PDB entry 2VDH | X-ray diffraction, 2.30 A resolution | chains A and B of the 16 polymer chains in the assembly

== Chain A (and B) ==
Name: Ribulose bisphosphate carboxylase large chain
From: Chlamydomonas reinhardtii
Notes: EC 4.1.1.39; chain B of this document is another copy of the same molecule, construct and numbering; everything in this record applies to it too
UniProtKB: P00877 (RBL_CHLRE); residues 1-475 here = UniProt positions 1-475
Amino-acid sequence (475 residues; numbered 1 to 475; the number before each row is that of its first residue):
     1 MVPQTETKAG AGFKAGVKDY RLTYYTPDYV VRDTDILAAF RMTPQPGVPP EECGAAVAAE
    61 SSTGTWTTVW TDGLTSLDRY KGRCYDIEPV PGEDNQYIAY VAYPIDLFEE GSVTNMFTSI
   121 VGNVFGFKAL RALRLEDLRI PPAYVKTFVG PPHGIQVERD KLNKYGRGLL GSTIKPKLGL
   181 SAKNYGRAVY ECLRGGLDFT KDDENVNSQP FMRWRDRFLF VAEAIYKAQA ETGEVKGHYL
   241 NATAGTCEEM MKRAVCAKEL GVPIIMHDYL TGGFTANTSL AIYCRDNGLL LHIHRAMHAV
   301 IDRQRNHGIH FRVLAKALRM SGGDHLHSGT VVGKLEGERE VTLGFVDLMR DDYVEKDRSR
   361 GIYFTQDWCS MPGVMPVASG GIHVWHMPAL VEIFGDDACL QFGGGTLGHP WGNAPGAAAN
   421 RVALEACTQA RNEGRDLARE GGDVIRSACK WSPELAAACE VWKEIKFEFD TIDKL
Not modelled in the structure: 1-10 (chain B: 1-7)
Sequence notes: conflict P46 (Leu in P00877); engineered mutation S172 (Cys in P00877)
Modified / non-standard residues: P104, P151 (4-hydroxyproline; HYP); K201 (lysine nz-carboxylic acid; KCX); C256, C369 (s-methylcysteine; SMC)
Disulfide bonds: C449-C459
Ion coordination: Mg2+: K201, D203, E204 (together with 2-carboxyarabinitol-1,5-diphosphate)
Ligand contacts:
  - 2-carboxyarabinitol-1,5-diphosphate (CAP), molecule 1: E60, T65, W66, N123
  - 2-carboxyarabinitol-1,5-diphosphate (CAP), molecule 2: T173, K175, K177, K201, D203, E204, H294, R295, H298, H327, G329, K334, L335, S379, G380, G381, Q401, F402, G403, G404
Reported in the primary citation:
  - mutagenesis - C172S: increased catalytic activity on specificity factor
  - mutagenesis - C172S: unchanged catalytic activity on Vmax for carboxylation
  - mutagenesis - C172S (Tm change 2 degC): decreased stability
  - conformationally variable residues: L170 to I174
  - binding site for 2-carboxyarabinitol-1,5-diphosphate: T173
  - catalytic residues: K175 (citing earlier work)
  - contacts within the chain: S172-C192

== How chain A and chain B interact ==
Residue-residue contacts (264; chain A residue first):
  F13(A) with H409(B); P410(B), hydrophobic
  A15(A) with G408(B); P410(B), hydrophobic
  G16(A) with V461(B)
  V17(A) with I465(B), hydrophobic
  Q45(A) with F469(B); D470(B), hydrogen bond (side chain-backbone)
  V48(A) with F469(B), hydrophobic
  E60(A) with K177(B); K334(B), salt bridge
  S62(A) with K177(B); L178(B); N205(B)
  T63(A) with P176(B); K177(B), hydrogen bond (backbone-backbone); L178(B)
  G64(A) with K177(B)
  T65(A) with K175(B); K334(B), hydrogen bond; G404(B)
  W66(A) with G381(B); I382(B); H383(B); G404(B); G405(B); W462(B); I465(B), hydrophobic
  T67(A) with G404(B); W462(B), hydrogen bond
  T68(A) with G408(B)
  V69(A) with K175(B); L407(B)
  W70(A) with L407(B), hydrogen bond (backbone-backbone); G412(B); N413(B), hydrogen bond
  T71(A) with K175(B), hydrogen bond (side chain-backbone); P176(B); L180(B); L407(B)
  D72(A) with P176(B)
  L74(A) with N184(B)
  T75(A) with G179(B), hydrogen bond (side chain-backbone)
  Y80(A) with G179(B); F211(B)
  D106(A) with Q209(B); P210(B); F211(B)
  L107(A) with L178(B), hydrophobic; Q209(B), hydrogen bond (backbone-side chain)
  F108(A) with Q209(B); P210(B)
  E109(A) with N207(B); S208(B), hydrogen bond (side chain-backbone); Q209(B); R253(B), salt bridge
  E110(A) with P210(B); R213(B), salt bridge
  S112(A) with A244(B); G245(B), hydrogen bond (side chain-backbone)
  T114(A) with T243(B); A244(B); T271(B), hydrogen bond (side chain-backbone); G272(B)
  N115(A) with N205(B), hydrogen bond (side chain-backbone); N207(B), hydrogen bond; Q209(B)
  F117(A) with M297(B), hydrophobic
  T118(A) with E204(B); N205(B); D268(B), hydrogen bond; T271(B), hydrogen bond
  S119(A) with N205(B), hydrogen bond
  V121(A) with M297(B); V300(B)
  G122(A) with A296(B); M297(B), hydrogen bond (backbone-backbone)
  N123(A) with K177(B); E204(B), hydrogen bond; H294(B); L335(B)
  F125(A) with A299(B); V300(B), hydrophobic; R303(B), hydrogen bond (backbone-side chain)
  G126(A) with A299(B); R303(B); L335(B); E336(B), hydrogen bond (backbone-backbone)
  F127(A) with R303(B), hydrogen bond (backbone-side chain); K334(B); L335(B), hydrophobic
  K128(A) with R303(B); V331(B), hydrogen bond (side chain-backbone); V332(B); G333(B), hydrogen bond (side chain-backbone); K334(B), hydrogen bond (backbone-backbone); L335(B); E336(B); F467(B), hydrogen bond (side chain-backbone); F469(B)
  A129(A) with F469(B), hydrophobic
  L130(A) with R303(B), hydrogen bond (backbone-side chain)
  R131(A) with Q304(B); D470(B), salt bridge; I472(B)
  A132(A) with Q304(B)
  K175(A) with T65(B); V69(B); T71(B), hydrogen bond (backbone-side chain)
  P176(A) with T63(B); T71(B); D72(B)
  K177(A) with E60(B); S62(B); T63(B), hydrogen bond (backbone-backbone); G64(B); N123(B)
  L178(A) with S62(B); T63(B); L107(B), hydrophobic
  G179(A) with T75(B), hydrogen bond (backbone-side chain); Y80(B)
  L180(A) with T71(B)
  N184(A) with L74(B)
  E204(A) with T118(B); N123(B), hydrogen bond
  N205(A) with S62(B); N115(B), hydrogen bond (backbone-side chain); T118(B); S119(B), hydrogen bond
  N207(A) with E109(B); N115(B), hydrogen bond
  S208(A) with E109(B), hydrogen bond (backbone-side chain)
  Q209(A) with D106(B); L107(B), hydrogen bond (side chain-backbone); F108(B); E109(B); N115(B)
  P210(A) with D106(B); F108(B); E110(B)
  F211(A) with Y80(B); D106(B)
  R213(A) with E110(B), salt bridge
  T243(A) with T114(B)
  A244(A) with S112(B); T114(B); T275(B), hydrogen bond (backbone-side chain)
  G245(A) with S112(B); F274(B); T275(B); T278(B)
  T246(A) with T275(B); T278(B); S279(B); I282(B)
  C247(A) with C247(B), disulfide; T275(B); A276(B), hydrophobic; S279(B), hydrogen bond (backbone-side chain)
  E248(A) with M251(B); S279(B), hydrogen bond
  M251(A) with E248(B)
  R253(A) with E109(B), salt bridge
  D268(A) with T118(B), hydrogen bond
  T271(A) with T114(B), hydrogen bond (backbone-side chain); T118(B), hydrogen bond; F274(B)
  G272(A) with T114(B); G273(B); F274(B); T275(B), hydrogen bond (backbone-backbone)
  G273(A) with G272(B); G273(B)
  F274(A) with G245(B); T271(B); G272(B)
  T275(A) with A244(B), hydrogen bond (side chain-backbone); G245(B); T246(B); C247(B); G272(B), hydrogen bond (backbone-backbone); A276(B)
  A276(A) with C247(B), hydrophobic; T275(B)
  T278(A) with G245(B), hydrogen bond (side chain-backbone); T246(B)
  S279(A) with T246(B); C247(B), hydrogen bond (side chain-backbone); E248(B), hydrogen bond
  I282(A) with T246(B)
  H294(A) with N123(B)
  A296(A) with G122(B)
  M297(A) with F117(B), hydrophobic; V121(B); G122(B), hydrogen bond (backbone-backbone); I309(B), hydrophobic
  A299(A) with F125(B); G126(B); H307(B), hydrogen bond (backbone-side chain)
  V300(A) with V121(B); F125(B), hydrophobic; I301(B), hydrophobic; H307(B); I309(B), hydrophobic
  I301(A) with V300(B), hydrophobic
  R303(A) with F125(B), hydrogen bond (side chain-backbone); G126(B); F127(B), hydrogen bond (side chain-backbone); K128(B); L130(B), hydrogen bond (side chain-backbone); H307(B)
  Q304(A) with R131(B); A132(B); H307(B), hydrogen bond
  H307(A) with A299(B), hydrogen bond (side chain-backbone); V300(B); R303(B); Q304(B), hydrogen bond
  I309(A) with M297(B), hydrophobic; V300(B), hydrophobic
  V331(A) with K128(B), hydrogen bond (backbone-side chain)
  V332(A) with K128(B)
  G333(A) with K128(B), hydrogen bond (backbone-side chain)
  K334(A) with E60(B), salt bridge; T65(B), hydrogen bond; F127(B); K128(B), hydrogen bond (backbone-backbone)
  L335(A) with N123(B); G126(B); F127(B), hydrophobic; K128(B)
  E336(A) with G126(B), hydrogen bond (backbone-backbone); K128(B)
  G381(A) with W66(B)
  I382(A) with W66(B)
  H383(A) with W66(B)
  G404(A) with T65(B); W66(B); T67(B)
  G405(A) with W66(B)
  L407(A) with V69(B); W70(B), hydrogen bond (backbone-backbone); T71(B)
  G408(A) with F13(B); A15(B); T68(B)
  H409(A) with F13(B)
  P410(A) with F13(B), hydrophobic; A15(B), hydrophobic
  N413(A) with W70(B), hydrogen bond
  V461(A) with G16(B)
  W462(A) with W66(B); T67(B), hydrogen bond
  I465(A) with V17(B), hydrophobic; W66(B), hydrophobic
  F467(A) with K128(B), hydrogen bond (backbone-side chain)
  F469(A) with Q45(B); V48(B), hydrophobic; K128(B); A129(B), hydrophobic
  D470(A) with Q45(B), hydrogen bond (backbone-side chain); R131(B), salt bridge
  I472(A) with R131(B)
Interface residues without a listed pair, chain A (114 interface residues in all): A59, S61, N306, G308, G412
Interface residues without a listed pair, chain B (115 interface residues in all): A59, S61, G111, N306, G308
Cross-chain cystine bridges: C247(A)-C247(B)

== Overview ==
114 residues of chain A face 115 of chain B across their interface, with 1 disulfide bond, 66 hydrogen bonds
and 8 salt bridges. Polar contacts include E60(A)-K334(B), E109(A)-R253(B) and E110(A)-R213(B). Chain A binds
2-carboxyarabinitol-1,5-diphosphate. The paper reports the catalytic residue K175(A); C172S of chain A
increases catalytic activity on specificity factor.
Chain A and chain B are both Ribulose bisphosphate carboxylase large chain (Chlamydomonas reinhardtii); the
structure, Crystal structure of Chlamydomonas reinhardtii Rubisco with a large- subunit C172S mutation, was
determined by X-ray diffraction, deposited together with 2VDI.
